PDB entry 6ZZY | electron microscopy, 3.16 A resolution | chains 5 and 6 of the 23 polymer chains in the assembly

# Chain 5
Protein: Chlorophyll a-b binding protein, chloroplastic
From: Chlorella ohadii
UniProt: A0A2P6U4K1 (A0A2P6U4K1_CHLSO); residues 30-256 here = UniProt positions 30-256
Amino-acid sequence (227 residues; row label = number of the first residue in the row):
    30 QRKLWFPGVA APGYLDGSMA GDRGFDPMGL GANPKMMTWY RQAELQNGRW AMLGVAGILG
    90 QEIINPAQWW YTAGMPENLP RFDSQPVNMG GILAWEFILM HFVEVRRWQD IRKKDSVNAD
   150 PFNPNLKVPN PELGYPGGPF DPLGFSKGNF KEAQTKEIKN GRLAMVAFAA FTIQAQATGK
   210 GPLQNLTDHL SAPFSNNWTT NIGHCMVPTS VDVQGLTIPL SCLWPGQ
Differences from the reference sequence: conflict K32 (Asp in A0A2P6U4K1), V38 (Ala in A0A2P6U4K1), A40 (Ser in A0A2P6U4K1), G42 (Ala in A0A2P6U4K1), S113 (Gly in A0A2P6U4K1), I127 (Leu in A0A2P6U4K1), V195 (Ile in A0A2P6U4K1)
Disulfides: C234-C251
Metal / ion sites: chlorophyll a Mg site 1 near W34 (its only coordinating residue here); chlorophyll a Mg site 2 near D149 (its only coordinating residue here)
Residues lining bound ligands:
  - beta-carotene (BCR), molecule 1: W79, L128, M129, F131, V132, P150, F151
  - beta-carotene (BCR), molecule 2: N117, M118, G119, L122, T201, Q205, V242, Q243, L245, I247, S250, L252
  - chlorophyll b (CHL), molecule 1: Q75, R78, W79, F131, V132, R135, R136, D139, V146, N147, V157, G163, P165, P168, F169, P171
  - chlorophyll b (CHL), molecule 2: W79, G103, L108, M118, I121, W124, E125, L128, M129, F169
  - chlorophyll b (CHL), molecule 3: W99, Y100, T101, G103, M104, P105, M118, I121, L122, E125, F197, V240, V242, I247, L249
  - chlorophyll a (CLA), molecule 1: K32, L33, W34, F35, P36, R52
  - chlorophyll a (CLA), molecule 2: L44, M48, A49, G50, D51, R52, G53, F54, D55, L59, G60, M66, Y69, R70, A72, E73, N76, R191, M194, V195, A198
  - chlorophyll a (CLA), molecule 3: W68, Y69, A72, N76, F197
  - chlorophyll a (CLA), molecule 4: W68, Q71, A72, Q75, N76, W79, E125, F126, M129, H130, E133, R136, W137, I140
  - chlorophyll a (CLA), molecule 5: R78, M81, L82, A85, P160, Y164, P165, G166, F169, D170, F174, S175, F179, A182, Q183, K185, E186, N189
  - chlorophyll a (CLA), molecule 6: W79, L82, G83, A85, G86, Q90, I93, N94, Q97, A102, N107, P109, F111
  - chlorophyll a (CLA), molecule 7: L88, F174, E181, K185, N189, L192
  - chlorophyll a (CLA), molecule 8: F111, D112, Q114, I121, W124
  - chlorophyll a (CLA), molecule 9: G120, A123, W124, I127, L128
  - chlorophyll a (CLA), molecule 10: W124, I127, H130, F131, V134, R135, Q138, V146, P150
  - chlorophyll a (CLA), molecule 11: F126, H130, V134, W137
  - chlorophyll a (CLA), molecule 12: F131, R135, V146, N147, A148, D149, P150, F151, L155, K156, V157, P168, F169
  - chlorophyll a (CLA), molecule 13: E181, T184, K185, K188, N189, L192
  - chlorophyll a (CLA), molecule 14: L192, V195, A199, I202, Q203, A206, T207, N214, L215, H218, N225, N226, W227, N230
  - chlorophyll a (CLA), molecule 15: I202, I231, L252, W253, P254
  - chlorophyll a (CLA), molecule 16: L215, H218, L219, P222, F223, N226, W227
  - chlorophyll a (CLA), molecule 17: W227, T228, T229, I231, G232, H233, W253, P254, G255, Q256
  - diacyl glycerol (DGA): K64, M65, T67, W68, I140, R141
  - lutein (LUT; (3r,3'r,6s)-4,5-didehydro-5,6-dihydro-beta,beta-carotene-3,3'-diol), molecule 1: F54, D55, P56, M57, L59, N76, W79, A80, L82, G83, G86, I87, W99, A102, M194, V195, F197, A198
  - lutein (LUT), molecule 2: M81, L82, V84, A85, F169, D170, P171, L172, G173, F174, N189, L192, A193, A196, A199, F200, Q203, P211, L212, L215
  - lutein (LUT), molecule 3: W137, R141, P248, L249, S250
  - phosphatidylethanolamine (PTY): S250, C251, L252, W253, P254, G255

# Chain 6
Protein: Chlorophyll a-b binding protein, chloroplastic
From: Chlorella ohadii
UniProt: A0A2P6TPR7 (A0A2P6TPR7_CHLSO); residue numbers follow UniProt; this construct covers 35-265
Amino-acid sequence (231 residues; each row starts with the number of its first residue):
    35 ARANWLPGSD FPAHLENCKL PGCYGFDPLG LGANEERLAW FAESERVHCR WAMLGVAGIL
    95 VQEIVKPDVF WYTSGATVEL PFDITGLLAF ELFVMHWVES RRGYDIKKPG SMDQDPIFSN
   155 FKLPAHEPGY PGGIFAPFVP GSLEELKVKE IKNGRLAMLA FIGFTMAAQV TGKNPLAALR
   215 EHLDNPLGTT IFSKAVVVPG QAVVPPCAIP DTIEFQGITI PAGCFLHSLW P
Differences from the reference sequence: conflict C83 (Ala in A0A2P6TPR7), L94 (Met in A0A2P6TPR7), I196 (Val in A0A2P6TPR7), A201 (Gly in A0A2P6TPR7), Q250 (Asn in A0A2P6TPR7)
Disulfides: C52-C57
Metal / ion sites: chlorophyll a Mg near W39 (its only coordinating residue here); chlorophyll b Mg near V231 (its only coordinating residue here)
Residues lining bound ligands:
  - beta-carotene (BCR), molecule 1: Y106, I118, T119, L122, T199, Q203, F249, Q250, I252, F259
  - beta-carotene (BCR), molecule 2: W131, P150, I151
  - beta-carotene (BCR), molecule 3: S227, K228, V230, V237
  - chlorophyll b (CHL), molecule 1: E77, V81, R84, W85, W131, V132, E133, R135, R136, D139, M146, D147, L157, H160, G163, P165, F169
  - chlorophyll b (CHL), molecule 2: W85, G109, L114, P115, F116, I118, L121, F124, E125, V128, M129
  - chlorophyll b (CHL), molecule 3: W105, Y106, T107, S108, G109, A110, I118, L121, L122, E125, F195, I247, F249, I254, P255, A256, G257
  - chlorophyll b (CHL), molecule 4: F127, V128, H130, W131, S134, R135, Y138, M146, P150
  - chlorophyll b (CHL), molecule 5: I225, F226, A229, V230, V231, V232, P233, P265
  - chlorophyll a (CLA), molecule 1: A37, N38, W39, L40, P41, Y58, F60
  - chlorophyll a (CLA), molecule 2: L49, C52, L54, P55, G56, C57, Y58, G59, F60, D61, L65, G66, L72, F75, A76, S78, E79, H82, R189, M192, L193, I196
  - chlorophyll a (CLA), molecule 3: R71, W74, F75, S78, H82, F195, I196
  - chlorophyll a (CLA), molecule 4: W74, E77, S78, V81, H82, W85, E125, L126, M129, H130, E133, R136, G137
  - chlorophyll a (CLA), molecule 5: R84, M87, L88, E161, Y164, P165, G166, F169, A170, F172, V173, P174, L177, L180, K181, K183, E184, N187
  - chlorophyll a (CLA), molecule 6: L88, G89, A91, G92, V95, Q96, V99, K100, V112
  - chlorophyll a (CLA), molecule 7: L94, L180, K183, N187, L190
  - chlorophyll a (CLA), molecule 8: G120, A123, F124, F127
  - chlorophyll a (CLA), molecule 9: L126, H130, S134, G137, Y138, K141
  - chlorophyll a (CLA), molecule 10: R135, D147, Q148, D149, P150, I151, F152, F155, L157, I168, F169
  - chlorophyll a (CLA), molecule 11: E179, V182, K183, K186, N187, L190
  - chlorophyll a (CLA), molecule 12: L190, L193, A194, I196, G197, M200, A201, V204, T205, A212, L213, E215, H216, T223, T224, I225, K228
  - chlorophyll a (CLA), molecule 13: I196, M200, V204, I225, F259, L260, L263, W264, P265
  - chlorophyll a (CLA), molecule 14: L213, H216, L217, P220, L221, T224, I225, F226
  - lutein (LUT; (3r,3'r,6s)-4,5-didehydro-5,6-dihydro-beta,beta-carotene-3,3'-diol), molecule 1: F60, D61, P62, L63, G64, L65, H82, W85, A86, L88, G89, G92, I93, Q96, W105, S108, M192, F195, I196
  - lutein (LUT), molecule 2: M87, L88, V90, A91, F169, P171, F172, N187, L190, A191, A194, G197, F198, P209, L210, A212, L213
  - sphingosine (SPH): W39, S43, D44, P46, G59, F60, P62

# Chain 5 / chain 6 interface
Residue-residue contacts (29; chain 5 residue first):
  P115(5) with N219(6); L221(6)
  N117(5) with L221(6); G222(6); S227(6)
  G119(5) with T224(6); F226(6); S227(6)
  G120(5) with L221(6)
  L122(5) with F226(6)
  A123(5) with F226(6), hydrophobic
  F126(5) with F226(6), hydrophobic
  Q138(5) with L40(6); P41(6); G42(6)
  R141(5) with L40(6)
  K142(5) with G42(6); S43(6); D44(6), salt bridge
  S145(5) with G42(6), hydrogen bond (side chain-backbone)
  V146(5) with P41(6)
  G244(5) with Q235(6), hydrogen bond (backbone-side chain)
  L245(5) with V230(6), hydrophobic; V232(6), hydrophobic; Q235(6); V237(6), hydrophobic
  T246(5) with V232(6); Q235(6), hydrogen bond (backbone-side chain)
  P248(5) with P233(6)
Also at the interface, not in a pair above, chain 5 (23 interface residues in all): Q114, I121, W124, V134, R135, W137, I247
Also at the interface, not in a pair above, chain 6 (18 interface residues in all): D218, P220

# In short
23 residues of chain 5 and 18 residues of chain 6 are in contact, with 3 hydrogen bonds and 1 salt bridge.
Polar contacts include K142(5)-D44(6), S145(5)-G42(6) and G244(5)-Q235(6). 2 chlorophyll a molecules and one
beta-carotene molecule are bound between chain 5 and chain 6.
Here chain 5 is Chlorophyll a-b binding protein, chloroplastic and chain 6 is Chlorophyll a-b binding protein,
chloroplastic, both from Chlorella ohadii. Entry 6ZZY (Structure of high-light grown Chlorella ohadii
photosystem I) was determined by electron microscopy together with 6ZZX and 7A4P from the same study.
